Entry 8JQC (electron microscopy, 3.39 A resolution); this record covers chains A and C of the 5 polymer chains in the assembly.

[Chain A (and C)]
Molecule: Endonuclease GajA
Organism: Bacillus cereus (strain VD045)
Notes: EC 3.1.-.-; chain C of this document is another copy of the same molecule, construct and numbering; everything in this record applies to it too
UniProt: J8H9C1 (GAJA_BACC6); numbering as in UniProt (aligned over 1-578)
Chain sequence (578 residues; each row starts with the number of its first residue):
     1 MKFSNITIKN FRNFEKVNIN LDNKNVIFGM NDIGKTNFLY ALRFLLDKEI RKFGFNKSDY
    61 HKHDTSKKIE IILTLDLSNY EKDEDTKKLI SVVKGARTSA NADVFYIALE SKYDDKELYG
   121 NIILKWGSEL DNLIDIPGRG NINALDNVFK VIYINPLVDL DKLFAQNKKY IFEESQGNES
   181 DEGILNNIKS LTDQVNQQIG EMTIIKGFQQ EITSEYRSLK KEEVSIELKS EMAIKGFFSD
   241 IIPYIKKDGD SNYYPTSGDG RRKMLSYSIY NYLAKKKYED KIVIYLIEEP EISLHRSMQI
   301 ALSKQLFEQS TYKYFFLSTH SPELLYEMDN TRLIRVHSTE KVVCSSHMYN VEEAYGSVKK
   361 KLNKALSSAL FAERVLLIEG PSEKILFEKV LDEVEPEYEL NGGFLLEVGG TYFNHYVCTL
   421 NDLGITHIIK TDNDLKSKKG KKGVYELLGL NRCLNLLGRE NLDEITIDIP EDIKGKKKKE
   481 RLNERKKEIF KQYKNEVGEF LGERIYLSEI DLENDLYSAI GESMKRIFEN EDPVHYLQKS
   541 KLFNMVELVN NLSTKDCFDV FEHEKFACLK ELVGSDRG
Disordered / not traced: 157-280
Curated features (UniProtKB/Swiss-Prot):
  - binding site (ATP): D32 to T36
  - binding site (a divalent metal cation): E379, E383, D463, E464, E513
  - site (Interaction with GajB): K94, R97
  - mutagenesis: K35 (K35A: Retains endonuclease activity), H320 (H320A: Retains endonuclease activity, ATP only partially inhibits endonuclease activity), E379 (E379A: Loss of endonuclease activity), D511 (D511A: Loss of endonuclease activity), K541 (K541A: Loss of endonuclease activity)

[Chain A / chain C interface]
Pairs across the interface (22; chain A residue first):
  R51(A) - N141(C)  hydrogen bond (backbone-side chain)
  K52(A) - K52(C)
  K52(A) - F53(C)
  K52(A) - N141(C)
  Y119(A) - N141(C)
  Y119(A) - I142(C)  hydrophobic
  N121(A) - G140(C)
  N121(A) - N141(C)  hydrogen bond (side chain-backbone)
  N121(A) - I142(C)
  I122(A) - N141(C)
  I123(A) - R139(C)
  D135(A) - R139(C)  salt bridge
  R139(A) - I123(C)
  R139(A) - K125(C)
  R139(A) - D135(C)  salt bridge
  G140(A) - N121(C)
  N141(A) - R51(C)
  N141(A) - K52(C)
  N141(A) - N121(C)  hydrogen bond (backbone-side chain)
  N141(A) - I122(C)
  I142(A) - Y119(C)  hydrophobic
  I142(A) - N121(C)
Other interface residues (no listed pair), chain A (12 interface residues in all): F53
Other interface residues (no listed pair), chain C (14 interface residues in all): K48

[Overview]
The interface between chain A and chain C involves 12 residues on one side and 14 on the other; the contacts
include 3 hydrogen bonds and 2 salt bridges. Among the polar pairs are D135(A)-R139(C), R51(A)-N141(C) and
N121(A)-N141(C).
Chain A and chain C are both Endonuclease GajA (Bacillus cereus (strain VD045)); the structure, Structure of
Gabija GajA-GajB 4:1 complex, was determined by electron microscopy together with 8JQB, 8WY5, 8X51 and 8X5N
from the same study.
